Entry 1THN (X-ray diffraction, 2.50 A resolution); this record covers chains A and C of the 4 polymer chains in the assembly.

[Chain A (and C)]
Molecule: Anti-sigma F factor
Source organism: Geobacillus stearothermophilus
Notes: EC 2.7.1.37; chain C of this document is another copy of the same molecule, construct and numbering; everything in this record applies to it too
UniProt: O32727 (SP2AB_BACST); residues 1-136 here = UniProt positions 1-136
Amino-acid sequence (145 residues; numbered 1 to 145; the number before each row is that of its first residue):
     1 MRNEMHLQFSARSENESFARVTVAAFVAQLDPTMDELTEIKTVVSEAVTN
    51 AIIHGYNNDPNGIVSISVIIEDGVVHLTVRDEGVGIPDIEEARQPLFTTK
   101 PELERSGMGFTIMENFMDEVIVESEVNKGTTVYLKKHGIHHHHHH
Unresolved in the structure: 1, 138-145
Differences from the reference sequence: insertion (137-145)
Small-molecule neighbours:
  - ADP (adenosine-5'-diphosphate): Asn50, Ala51, His54, Gly55, Asp81, Gly85, Ile86, Ala92, Phe97, Thr98, Thr99, Arg105, Ser106, Gly107, Met108, Gly109, Phe110, Thr130
  - dimethylformamide (DMF): Asn3, Phe26, Gln29

[How chain A and chain C interact]
Pairs across the interface - 33 pairs, chain A then chain C:
  Arg2(A) - Arg12(C)  hydrogen bond (backbone-side chain)
  Asn3(A) - Ser10(C)
  Asn3(A) - Arg12(C)
  Asn3(A) - Asn15(C)  hydrogen bond
  Glu4(A) - Phe9(C)
  Glu4(A) - Ser10(C)  hydrogen bond (backbone-backbone)
  Glu4(A) - Ile63(C)
  Met5(A) - Leu7(C)  hydrophobic
  Met5(A) - Gln8(C)
  Met5(A) - Phe18(C)  hydrophobic
  His6(A) - His6(C)
  His6(A) - Leu7(C)
  His6(A) - Gln8(C)  hydrogen bond (backbone-backbone)
  Leu7(A) - Met5(C)  hydrophobic
  Leu7(A) - His6(C)
  Gln8(A) - Met5(C)
  Gln8(A) - His6(C)  hydrogen bond (backbone-backbone)
  Gln8(A) - Gln8(C)  hydrogen bond
  Phe9(A) - Glu4(C)
  Ser10(A) - Asn3(C)  hydrogen bond
  Ser10(A) - Glu4(C)  hydrogen bond (backbone-backbone)
  Arg12(A) - Arg2(C)  hydrogen bond (side chain-backbone)
  Arg12(A) - Asn3(C)
  Asn15(A) - Asn3(C)  hydrogen bond
  Phe18(A) - Met5(C)  hydrophobic
  Phe18(A) - Thr22(C)
  Phe18(A) - Ala25(C)  hydrophobic
  Phe18(A) - Phe26(C)  hydrophobic
  Thr22(A) - Phe18(C)
  Thr22(A) - Thr22(C)
  Phe26(A) - Asn15(C)
  Phe26(A) - Phe18(C)  hydrophobic
  Ile63(A) - Glu4(C)
Interface residues without a listed pair, chain A (16 interface residues in all): Ala25

[In short]
The chain A/chain C interface involves 16 residues from each chain; the contacts include 10 hydrogen bonds.
Among the polar pairs are Arg2(A)-Arg12(C), Asn3(A)-Asn15(C) and Gln8(A)-Gln8(C). Bound to chain A: ADP and
dimethylformamide.
Chain A and chain C are both Anti-sigma F factor (Geobacillus stearothermophilus); the structure, Crystal
Structures of the ADP and ATP bound forms of the Bacillus Anti-sigma factor SpoIIAB in ..., was determined by
X-ray diffraction (same publication as 1TH8, 1TID and 1TIL).
